PDB entry 9QA6 | electron microscopy, 2.81 A resolution | chain A

# Chain A
Name: IgA protease
Source organism: Thomasclavelia ramosa
UniProt: Q9AES2 (Q9AES2_9FIRM); residues 31-1166 here = UniProt positions 31-1166
Chain sequence (1145 residues; each row starts with the number of its first residue):
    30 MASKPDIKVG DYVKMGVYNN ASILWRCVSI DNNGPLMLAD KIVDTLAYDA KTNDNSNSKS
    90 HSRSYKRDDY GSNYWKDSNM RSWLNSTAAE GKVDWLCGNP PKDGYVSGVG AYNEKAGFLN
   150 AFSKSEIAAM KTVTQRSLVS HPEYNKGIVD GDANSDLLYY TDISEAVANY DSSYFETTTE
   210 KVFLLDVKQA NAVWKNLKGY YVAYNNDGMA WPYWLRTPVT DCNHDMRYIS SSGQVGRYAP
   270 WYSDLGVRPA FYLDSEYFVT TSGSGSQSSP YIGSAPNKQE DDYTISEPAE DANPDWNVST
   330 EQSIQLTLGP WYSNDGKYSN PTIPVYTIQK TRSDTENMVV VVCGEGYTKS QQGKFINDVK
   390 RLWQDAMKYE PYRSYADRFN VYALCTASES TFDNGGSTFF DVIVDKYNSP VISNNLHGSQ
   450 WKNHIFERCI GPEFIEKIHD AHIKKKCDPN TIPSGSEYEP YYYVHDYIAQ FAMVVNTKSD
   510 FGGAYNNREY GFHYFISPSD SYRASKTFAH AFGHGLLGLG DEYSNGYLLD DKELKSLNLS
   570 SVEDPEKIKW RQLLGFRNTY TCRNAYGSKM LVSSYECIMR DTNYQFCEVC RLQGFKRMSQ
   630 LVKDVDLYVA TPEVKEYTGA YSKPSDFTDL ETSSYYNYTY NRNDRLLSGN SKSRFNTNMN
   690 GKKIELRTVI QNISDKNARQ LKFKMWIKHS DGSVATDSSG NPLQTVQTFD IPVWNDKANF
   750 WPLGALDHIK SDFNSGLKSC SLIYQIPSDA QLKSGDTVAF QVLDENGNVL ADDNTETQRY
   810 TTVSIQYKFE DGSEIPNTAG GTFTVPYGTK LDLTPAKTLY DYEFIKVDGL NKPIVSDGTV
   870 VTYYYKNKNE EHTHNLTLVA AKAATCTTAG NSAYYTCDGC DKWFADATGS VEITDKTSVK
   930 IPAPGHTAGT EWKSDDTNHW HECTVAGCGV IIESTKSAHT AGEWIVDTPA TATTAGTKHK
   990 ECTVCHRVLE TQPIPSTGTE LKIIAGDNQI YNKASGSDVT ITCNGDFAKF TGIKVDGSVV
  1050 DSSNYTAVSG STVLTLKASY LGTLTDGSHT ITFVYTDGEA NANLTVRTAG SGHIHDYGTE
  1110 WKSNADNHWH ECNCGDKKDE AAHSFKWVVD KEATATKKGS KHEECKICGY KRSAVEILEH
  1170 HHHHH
Unresolved in the structure: 30-31, 877-1174
Modified residues: Cys251 (s,S-(2-hydroxyethyl)thiocysteine; CME)
Construct notes: initiating methionine (30); engineered mutation Ala540 (Glu in Q9AES2); expression tag (1167-1174)
Metal / ion sites: Zn2+ site 1: Asp78, His90, Cys126; Zn2+ site 2: His539, His543, Asp550 (together with glycerol); Zn2+ site 3: Glu551, Cys606, Cys616, Cys619
Reported in the primary citation:
  - Zn2+ coordination: Asp78, His90, Cys126, His539
  - conformationally variable residues (loop rearrangement): Thr480 to Ser485
  - mutagenesis - E540A: abolished catalytic activity
  - catalytic residues: Tyr552 (proposed by the authors, not directly observed)

# Summary
The Zn2+ site 1 is built by Asp78, His90 and Cys126. His539, His543 and Asp550 coordinate Zn2+ site 2. From
the paper: the catalytic residue Tyr552; E540A abolishes catalytic activity.
Chain A is IgA protease (Thomasclavelia ramosa); the structure, Cryo-EM structure of Thomasclavelia ramosa IgA
peptidase (IgAse) active site mutant (S32-N876), was determined by electron microscopy together with 9I4Z from
the same study.
